PDB entry 7XMT | electron microscopy, 2.80 A resolution | chains A and B of the 5 polymer chains in the assembly

[Chain A]
Name: Guanine nucleotide-binding protein G(i) subunit alpha-1
From: Homo sapiens
UniProtKB: P63096 (GNAI1_HUMAN); residue numbers follow UniProt; this construct covers 1-354
Sequence (354 residues; each row starts with the number of its first residue):
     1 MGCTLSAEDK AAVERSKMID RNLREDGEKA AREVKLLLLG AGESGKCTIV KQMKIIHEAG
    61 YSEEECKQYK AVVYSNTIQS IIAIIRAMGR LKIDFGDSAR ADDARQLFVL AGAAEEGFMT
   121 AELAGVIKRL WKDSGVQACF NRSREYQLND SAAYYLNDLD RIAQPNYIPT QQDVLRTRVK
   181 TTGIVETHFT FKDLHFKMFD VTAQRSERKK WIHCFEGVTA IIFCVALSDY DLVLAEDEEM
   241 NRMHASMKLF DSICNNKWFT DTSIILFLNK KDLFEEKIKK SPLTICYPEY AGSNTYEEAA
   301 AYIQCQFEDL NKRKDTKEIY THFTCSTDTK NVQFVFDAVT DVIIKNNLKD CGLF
Disordered / not traced: 1-4, 56-181
Construct notes: engineered mutation Cys47 (Ser in P63096), Thr202 (Gly in P63096), Ala203 (Gly in P63096), Ala245 (Glu in P63096), Ser326 (Ala in P63096)
Curated features (UniProtKB/Swiss-Prot):
  - region: Lys35 to Lys46, Thr48 (G1 motif), Asp173 to Thr181 (G2 motif), Phe196 to Val201, Gln204, Arg205 (G3 motif), Ile265 to Asp272 (G4 motif), Thr324, Cys325, Thr327 to Thr329 (G5 motif)
  - binding site (GTP): Glu43 to Lys46, Thr48, Ser151, Leu175 to Thr181, Asp200, Val201, Gln204, Asn269 to Asp272
  - binding site (Mg(2+)): Thr181
  - modified residue: Arg178 (ADP-ribosylarginine), Gln204 (Deamidated glutamine), Cys351 (ADP-ribosylcysteine)
  - lipidation: Gly2 (N-myristoyl glycine), Cys3 (S-palmitoyl cysteine)
  - natural variant: Gly40 (G40C: In NEDHISB; G40R: In NEDHISB), Gly45 (G45D: In NEDHISB), Thr48 (T48I: In NEDHISB; T48K: In NEDHISB), Gln52 (Q52P: In NEDHISB), Ser75 (deletion: In NEDHISB; uncertain significance), Gln172 (deletion: In NEDHISB), Asp173 (D173V: In NEDHISB), Glu186 to Phe189 (deletion: In NEDHISB; uncertain significance), Cys224 (C224Y: In NEDHISB), Lys270 (K270N: In NEDHISB; K270R: In NEDHISB), Asp272 (D272G: In NEDHISB), Val332 (V332E: In NEDHISB; uncertain significance)
  - mutagenesis: Gly42 (G42R: Abolishes switch to an activated conformation and dissociation from beta and gamma subunits upon GTP binding. Abolishes interaction with RGS family members), Glu116 (E116L: Enhances interaction (inactive GDP-bound) with RGS14), Gln147 (Q147L: Enhances interaction (inactive GDP-bound) with RGS14)

[Chain B]
Name: Guanine nucleotide-binding protein G(I)/G(S)/G(T) subunit beta-1
From: Homo sapiens
UniProtKB: P62873 (GBB1_HUMAN); numbering as in UniProt (aligned over 2-340)
Sequence (351 residues; numbered -10 to 340; the number before each row is that of its first residue; numbers below 1 keep their minus sign (Met-10 is residue -10)):
   -10 MHHHHHHGSL LQSELDQLRQ EAEQLKNQIR DARKACADAT LSQITNNIDP VGRIQMRTRR
    50 TLRGHLAKIY AMHWGTDSRL LVSASQDGKL IIWDSYTTNK VHAIPLRSSW VMTCAYAPSG
   110 NYVACGGLDN ICSIYNLKTR EGNVRVSREL AGHTGYLSCC RFLDDNQIVT SSGDTTCALW
   170 DIETGQQTTT FTGHTGDVMS LSLAPDTRLF VSGACDASAK LWDVREGMCR QTFTGHESDI
   230 NAICFFPNGN AFATGSDDAT CRLFDLRADQ ELMTYSHDNI ICGITSVSFS KSGRLLLAGY
   290 DDFNCNVWDA LKADRAGVLA GHDNRVSCLG VTDDGMAVAT GSWDSFLKIW N
Disordered / not traced: -10 to 29
Construct notes: expression tag (-10 to 1)
Curated features (UniProtKB/Swiss-Prot):
  - modified residue: Ser2 (N-acetylserine), His266 (Phosphohistidine)
  - natural variant: Leu30 (L30F: In MRD42; uncertain significance), Arg52 (R52G: In MRD42), Gly64 (G64V: In MRD42), Asp76 (D76E: In MRD42; D76G: In MRD42), Gly77 (G77S: In MRD42), Lys78 (K78R: In MRD42), Ile80 (I80N: In MRD42; I80T: In MRD42), His91 (H91R: In MRD42; uncertain significance), Ala92 (A92T: In MRD42), Pro94 (P94S: In MRD42), Leu95 (L95P: In MRD42), Arg96 (R96L: In MRD42), 5 further natural variant entries in UniProt

[Interface between chain A and chain B]
Residue-residue contacts (49):
  Val13(A) with Asn88(B)
  Arg15(A) with Val90(B), hydrogen bond (side chain-backbone); His91(B)
  Ser16(A) with Asn88(B); Lys89(B)
  Ile19(A) with Lys89(B)
  Asp20(A) with Lys89(B), salt bridge
  Leu23(A) with Leu55(B); Lys78(B); Ile80(B), hydrophobic; Ala92(B), hydrophobic
  Asp26(A) with Lys78(B), salt bridge
  Gly27(A) with Leu55(B)
  Lys35(A) with Trp99(B)
  Thr182(A) with Asn119(B); His142(B), hydrogen bond (side chain-backbone); Thr143(B)
  Gly183(A) with Leu117(B); Asp118(B); Asn119(B)
  Ile184(A) with Leu117(B)
  Phe199(A) with Trp99(B)
  Ser206(A) with Tyr145(B); Gly162(B); Asp186(B)
  Glu207(A) with Asp186(B); Cys204(B), hydrogen bond
  Lys209(A) with Asp246(B), salt bridge
  Lys210(A) with Met101(B); Tyr145(B); Met188(B); Cys204(B); Asp228(B); Asn230(B); Asp246(B), salt bridge
  Trp211(A) with Leu117(B), hydrophobic
  His213(A) with Lys57(B), hydrogen bond (backbone-side chain); Tyr59(B), hydrogen bond (backbone-side chain); Trp332(B)
  Cys214(A) with Lys57(B); Tyr59(B); Gln75(B); Trp99(B)
  Phe215(A) with Trp99(B), hydrophobic; Leu117(B), hydrophobic
  Glu216(A) with Lys57(B), salt bridge; Trp332(B)
  Trp258(A) with Arg314(B); Trp332(B), hydrophobic
Also at the interface, not in a pair above, chain A (27 interface residues in all): Arg24, Lys197, Gln204, Val218
Also at the interface, not in a pair above, chain B (29 interface residues in all): Ser98

[In short]
Chain A and chain B form an interface of 27 and 29 residues respectively; the contacts include 5 hydrogen
bonds and 5 salt bridges. Among the polar pairs are Asp20(A)-Lys89(B), Asp26(A)-Lys78(B) and
Lys209(A)-Asp246(B).
Chain A is Guanine nucleotide-binding protein G(i) subunit alpha-1 and chain B is Guanine nucleotide-binding
protein G(I)/G(S)/G(T) subunit beta-1, both from Homo sapiens; the structure, CryoEM structure of somatostatin
receptor 4 (SSTR4) with Gi1 and J-2156, was determined by electron microscopy (same publication as 7XMR, 7XMS
and 7XN9).
